PDB entry 7EML | X-ray diffraction, 1.25 A resolution | chain A

Chain A:
Name: Ferritin light chain
Source organism: Equus caballus
UniProtKB: P02791 (FRIL_HORSE); residues 1-174 here correspond to UniProt positions 2-175 (UniProt number = residue number + 1)
Amino-acid sequence (174 residues; row label = number of the first residue in the row):
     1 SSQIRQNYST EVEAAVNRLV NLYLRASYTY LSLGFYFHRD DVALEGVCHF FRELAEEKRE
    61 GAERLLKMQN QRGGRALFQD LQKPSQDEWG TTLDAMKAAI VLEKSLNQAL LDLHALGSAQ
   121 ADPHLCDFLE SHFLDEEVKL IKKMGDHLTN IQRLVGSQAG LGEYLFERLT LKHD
Not modelled in the structure: 174
Differences from the reference sequence: engineered mutation H38 (Asp39 in P02791)
Bound ions: Ir ion near H38 (its only coordinating residue here); Cd2+ site 1 near D80 (its only coordinating residue here); Cd2+ site 2 near E130 (its only coordinating residue here)
Residues lining bound ligands:
  - iridium ion / RIR: F35, H38, C48, H49, R52, K67, N70
  - RIR ([(1,2,3,4,5-Eta)-1,2,3,4,5-Pentamethylcyclopentadienyl]iridium(III)): F35, H38, C48, H49, R52, K67, N70
Curated features (UniProtKB/Swiss-Prot):
  - region: E53 to E60 (Catalytic site for iron oxidation)
  - binding site (Fe cation): E53, E56, E57, E60, E63
  - modified residue: S1 (N-acetylserine)

Overview:
Ligands of chain A: compound RIR and iridium ion / RIR. UniProt lists 5 Fe cation-binding residues.
Chain A is Ferritin light chain (Equus caballus); the structure, Structure of IrCp* immobilized
apo-D38H-rHLFr, was determined by X-ray diffraction together with 7EMM and 7W7J from the same study.
